6CP6 - chains 7 and X of the 27 polymer chains in the assembly; structure by electron microscopy, 3.60 A resolution.

Chain 7:
Name: ATP synthase subunit d, mitochondrial
Organism: Saccharomyces cerevisiae (strain ATCC 204508 / S288c)
UniProtKB: P30902 (ATP7_YEAST); residues 1-173 here correspond to UniProt positions 2-174 (UniProt number = residue number + 1)
Chain sequence (173 residues; numbered 1 to 173; the number before each row is that of its first residue):
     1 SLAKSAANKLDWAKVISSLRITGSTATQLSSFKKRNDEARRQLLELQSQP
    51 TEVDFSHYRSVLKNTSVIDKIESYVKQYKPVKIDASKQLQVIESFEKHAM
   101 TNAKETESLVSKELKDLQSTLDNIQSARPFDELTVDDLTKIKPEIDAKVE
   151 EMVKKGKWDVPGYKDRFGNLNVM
Disordered / not traced: 1-2
Swiss-Prot annotation at these positions:
  - modified residue: Ser1 (N-acetylserine)

Chain X:
Name: ATP synthase subunit a
Organism: Saccharomyces cerevisiae (strain ATCC 204508 / S288c)
UniProtKB: P00854 (ATP6_YEAST); residues 1-249 here correspond to UniProt positions 11-259 (UniProt number = residue number + 10)
Chain sequence (249 residues; numbered 1 to 249; the number before each row is that of its first residue):
     1 SPLDQFEIRTLFGLQSSFIDLSCLNLTTFSLYTIIVLLVITSLYTLTNNN
    51 NKIIGSRWLISQEAIYDTIMNMTKGQIGGKNWGLYFPMIFTLFMFIFIAN
   101 LISMIPYSFALSAHLVFIISLSIVIWLGNTILGLYKHGWVFFSLFVPAGT
   151 PLPLVPLLVIIETLSYFARAISLGLRLGSNILAGHLLMVILAGLTFNFML
   201 INLFTLVFGFVPLAMILAIMMLEFAIGIIQGYVWAILTASYLKDAVYLH
Disordered / not traced: 1-25
Reported in the primary citation:
  - mutagenesis - I161M, S165C, S165T, S165Y, L222F: increased growth (citing earlier work)

Chain 7 / chain X interface:
Contacting residue pairs (32):
  Phe130(7) - Ile54(X)
  Asp131(7) - Lys52(X)
  Asp131(7) - Ile54(X)
  Leu133(7) - Lys52(X)
  Leu133(7) - Ile53(X)  hydrogen bond (backbone-backbone)
  Thr134(7) - Asn50(X)
  Thr134(7) - Asn51(X)
  Val135(7) - Asn51(X)  hydrogen bond (backbone-backbone)
  Val135(7) - Ile53(X)  hydrophobic
  Asp136(7) - Asn51(X)  hydrogen bond
  Leu138(7) - Ile53(X)  hydrophobic
  Lys155(7) - Leu84(X)
  Gly156(7) - Gly83(X)
  Trp158(7) - Tyr66(X)
  Trp158(7) - Met70(X)
  Trp158(7) - Trp82(X)
  Trp158(7) - Gly83(X)  hydrogen bond (side chain-backbone)
  Trp158(7) - Phe86(X)  hydrophobic
  Asp159(7) - Met70(X)
  Asp159(7) - Lys74(X)  salt bridge
  Asp159(7) - Trp82(X)
  Val160(7) - Met70(X)
  Asn169(7) - Asp67(X)
  Asn169(7) - Asn71(X)
  Leu170(7) - Ala64(X)
  Asn171(7) - Ala64(X)
  Asn171(7) - Asp67(X)  hydrogen bond (side chain-backbone)
  Asn171(7) - Thr68(X)
  Asn171(7) - Asn71(X)
  Met173(7) - Thr68(X)
  Met173(7) - Asn71(X)
  Met173(7) - Met72(X)
Also at the interface, not in a pair above, chain 7 (19 interface residues in all): Glu132, Tyr163, Val172
Also at the interface, not in a pair above, chain X (19 interface residues in all): Glu63, Pro87

Summary:
The chain 7/chain X interface involves 19 residues from each chain; the contacts include 5 hydrogen bonds and
1 salt bridge. Polar pairs include Asp159(7)-Lys74(X), Asp136(7)-Asn51(X) and Trp158(7)-Gly83(X). From the
paper: I161M, S165C and S165T of chain X, among others, increase growth; 5 substitutions were tested in all.
Here chain 7 is ATP synthase subunit d, mitochondrial and chain X is ATP synthase subunit a, both from
Saccharomyces cerevisiae (strain ATCC 204508 / S288c). Entry 6CP6 (Monomer yeast ATP synthase (F1Fo)
reconstituted in nanodisc) was determined by electron microscopy together with 6CP3, 6CP5 and 6CP7 from the
same study.
